PDB entry 7UTD | electron microscopy, 2.19 A resolution | chains Q and T of the 20 polymer chains in the assembly

== Chain Q (and T) ==
Protein: Type 2 [NiFe]-hydrogenase Huc membrane adapter subunit
From: Mycolicibacterium smegmatis MC2 155
Notes: chain T of this document is another copy of the same molecule, construct and numbering; everything in this record applies to it too
UniProt: A0QUM5 (A0QUM5_MYCS2); residues 20-79 here = UniProt positions 20-79
Sequence (60 residues; each row starts with the number of its first residue):
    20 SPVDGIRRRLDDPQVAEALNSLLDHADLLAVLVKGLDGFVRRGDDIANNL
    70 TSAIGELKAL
Not modelled in the structure: 79
Residues lining bound ligands:
  - menaquinone-9 (MQ9), molecule 1: Phe-58, Gly-62, Asp-63, Ala-66
  - menaquinone-9 (MQ9), molecule 2: Ala-72, Ile-73, Leu-76

== How chain Q and chain T interact ==
Pairs across the interface - 25 pairs, chain Q then chain T:
  Pro-21(Q) / Asp-30(T)
  Pro-21(Q) / Ala-35(T)  hydrophobic
  Val-22(Q) / Asp-30(T)
  Ile-25(Q) / Leu-29(T)  hydrophobic
  Ile-25(Q) / Asn-39(T)
  Arg-28(Q) / Asn-39(T)
  Arg-28(Q) / Leu-42(T)  hydrogen bond (side chain-backbone)
  Arg-28(Q) / Asp-43(T)  salt bridge
  Gln-33(Q) / Asp-46(T)
  Val-34(Q) / Leu-42(T)
  Ala-37(Q) / Ala-45(T)
  Ala-37(Q) / Asp-46(T)
  Ala-37(Q) / Ala-49(T)
  Leu-38(Q) / Leu-42(T)  hydrophobic
  Ser-40(Q) / Ala-49(T)
  Leu-41(Q) / Ala-45(T)
  Leu-41(Q) / Ala-49(T)  hydrophobic
  Leu-41(Q) / Val-52(T)  hydrophobic
  His-44(Q) / Val-52(T)
  His-44(Q) / Lys-53(T)
  His-44(Q) / Asp-56(T)  salt bridge
  Leu-47(Q) / Leu-55(T)  hydrophobic
  Leu-47(Q) / Asp-56(T)
  Leu-48(Q) / Val-52(T)  hydrophobic
  Leu-51(Q) / Leu-55(T)  hydrophobic
Other interface residues (no listed pair), chain Q (17 interface residues in all): Ser-20, Gly-24, Leu-29
Other interface residues (no listed pair), chain T (16 interface residues in all): Arg-26, Leu-48, Val-59

== Overview ==
The interface between chain Q and chain T involves 17 residues on one side and 16 on the other, with 1
hydrogen bond and 2 salt bridges. Polar contacts include Arg-28(Q)/Asp-43(T), His-44(Q)/Asp-56(T) and
Arg-28(Q)/Leu-42(T). Ligands of chain Q: menaquinone-9.
Chain Q and chain T are both Type 2 [NiFe]-hydrogenase Huc membrane adapter subunit (Mycolicibacterium
smegmatis MC2 155); the structure, The 2.19-angstrom CryoEM structure of the [NiFe]-hydrogenase Huc from
Mycobacterium smegmatis - Complex minus stalk, was determined by electron microscopy (same publication as
7UUR, 7UUS and 8DQV).
